PDB entry 8SZZ | electron microscopy, 2.90 A resolution | chains N and k of the 48 polymer chains in the assembly

== Chain N (and k) ==
Protein: O32-ZL4 Component B
From: Thermotoga maritima
Notes: chain k of this document is another copy of the same molecule, construct and numbering; everything in this record applies to it too
UniProtKB: Q9WXS1 (Q9WXS1_THEMA); residues -1 to 203 here correspond to UniProt positions 1-205 (UniProt number = residue number + 2)
Amino-acid sequence (213 residues; each row starts with the number of its first residue; numbers below 1 keep their minus sign (Met-1 is residue -1)):
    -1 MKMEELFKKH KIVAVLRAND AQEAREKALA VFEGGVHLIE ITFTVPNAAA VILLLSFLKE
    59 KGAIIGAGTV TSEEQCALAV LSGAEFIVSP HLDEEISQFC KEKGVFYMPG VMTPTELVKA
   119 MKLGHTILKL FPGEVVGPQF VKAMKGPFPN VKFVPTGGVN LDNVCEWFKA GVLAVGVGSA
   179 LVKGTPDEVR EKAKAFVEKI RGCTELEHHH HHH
Disordered / not traced: -1 to 0, 202-211
Disulfide bonds: Cys163-Cys201
Sequence notes: conflict Asp18 (Ser20 in Q9WXS1), Ala19 (Val21 in Q9WXS1), Gln20 (Glu22 in Q9WXS1), Arg23 (Lys25 in Q9WXS1), Asn45 (Asp47 in Q9WXS1), Ala47 (Asp49 in Q9WXS1), Ala48 (Thr50 in Q9WXS1), Leu51 (Lys53 in Q9WXS1), Leu52 (Glu54 in Q9WXS1), Glu71 (Val73 in Q9WXS1), Ala75 (Arg77 in Q9WXS1), Leu76 (Lys78 in Q9WXS1), Leu79 (Glu81 in Q9WXS1); expression tag (204-211)
Ion coordination: Na+ near Glu71 (its only coordinating residue here)

== How chain N and chain k interact ==
Contacting residue pairs (26; chain N residue first):
  Met110(N) with Met110(k)
  Thr111(N) with Met110(k); Thr111(k); Glu114(k), hydrogen bond
  Pro112(N) with Pro88(k); Met110(k); Pro130(k)
  Thr113(N) with His89(k); Leu90(k); Glu114(k)
  Val116(N) with His89(k)
  Lys120(N) with Thr69(k); Asp91(k), salt bridge
  Gln137(N) with Glu132(k); Val133(k)
  Phe138(N) with Pro130(k), hydrophobic
  Ala141(N) with Phe129(k); Glu132(k)
  Met142(N) with Phe129(k), hydrophobic; Pro130(k)
  Gly144(N) with Arg15(k); Thr42(k)
  Pro145(N) with Arg15(k); Thr42(k); Thr67(k)
  Phe146(N) with Pro88(k), hydrophobic
Also at the interface, not in a pair above, chain N (15 interface residues in all): Lys117, Val134
Also at the interface, not in a pair above, chain k (17 interface residues in all): Glu92, Gly108

== Summary ==
15 residues of chain N and 17 residues of chain k are in contact, with 1 hydrogen bond and 1 salt bridge.
Polar contacts include Lys120(N)-Asp91(k) and Thr111(N)-Glu114(k).
Both chains are O32-ZL4 Component B (Thermotoga maritima). Entry 8SZZ (CryoEM Structure of Computationally
Designed Nanocage O32-ZL4) was determined by electron microscopy together with 8CUS, 8CUT, 8CUU, 8CUV, 8CUW,
8CWS and 3 further entries from the same study.
